5FPA - chain A; structure by X-ray diffraction, 1.96 A resolution.

# Chain A
Molecule: Lysine-specific demethylase 4D
From: Homo sapiens
Notes: EC 1.14.11.-
UniProt: Q6B0I6 (KDM4D_HUMAN); residue numbers follow UniProt; this construct covers 11-341
Amino-acid sequence (334 residues; numbered 8 to 341; the number before each row is that of its first residue):
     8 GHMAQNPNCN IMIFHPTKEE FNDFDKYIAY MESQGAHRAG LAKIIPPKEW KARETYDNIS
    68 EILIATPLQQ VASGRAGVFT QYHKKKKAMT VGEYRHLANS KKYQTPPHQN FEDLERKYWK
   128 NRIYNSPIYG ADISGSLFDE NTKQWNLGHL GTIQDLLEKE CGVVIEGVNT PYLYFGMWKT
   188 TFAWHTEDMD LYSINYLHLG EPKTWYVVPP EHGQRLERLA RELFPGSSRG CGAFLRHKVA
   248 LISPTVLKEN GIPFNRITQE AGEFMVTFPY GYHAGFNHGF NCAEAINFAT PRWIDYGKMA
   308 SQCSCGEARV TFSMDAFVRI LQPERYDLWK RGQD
Unresolved in the structure: 8-10, 317-318, 341
Modified / non-standard residues: Cys168 (s-oxy cysteine; CSX)
Sequence notes: expression tag (8-10)
Ion coordination: Co2+: His192, Glu194, His280 (together with N5J); Zn2+: Cys238, His244, Cys310, Cys312
Ligand contacts: N5J (3H-pyrido[3,4-d]pyrimidin-4-one): Tyr136, Tyr181, Phe189, His192, Glu194, Asn202, Lys210, Trp212, His280
Swiss-Prot annotation at these positions:
  - binding site (2-oxoglutarate): Tyr136, Asn202, Lys210, Lys245
  - binding site (Fe cation): His192, Glu194, His280
  - binding site (Zn(2+)): Cys238, His244, Cys310, Cys312
  - modified residue (PolyADP-ribosyl glutamic acid): Glu26, Glu27

# In short
Bound to chain A: compound N5J. His192, Glu194 and His280 coordinate Co2+. Cys238, His244, Cys310 and Cys312
form the Zn2+ site. UniProt lists 4 residues binding 2-oxoglutarate, 3 Fe cation-binding residues and 4
Zn2+-binding residues.
Chain A is Lysine-specific demethylase 4D (Homo sapiens); the structure, Crystal structure of human KDM4D in
complex with 3H,4H-pyrido-3,4-d- pyrimidin-4-one, was determined by X-ray diffraction together with 5FP3,
5FP4, 5FP8, 5FP9 and 5FPB from the same study.
